Entry 6MWA (X-ray diffraction, 2.40 A resolution); this record covers chain B.

Chain B:
Name: Ion transport protein
From: Arcobacter butzleri (strain RM4018)
UniProtKB: A8EVM5 (A8EVM5_ARCB4); residues 2001-2239 here correspond to UniProt positions 1-239 (UniProt number = residue number - 2000)
Chain sequence (257 residues; each row starts with the number of its first residue):
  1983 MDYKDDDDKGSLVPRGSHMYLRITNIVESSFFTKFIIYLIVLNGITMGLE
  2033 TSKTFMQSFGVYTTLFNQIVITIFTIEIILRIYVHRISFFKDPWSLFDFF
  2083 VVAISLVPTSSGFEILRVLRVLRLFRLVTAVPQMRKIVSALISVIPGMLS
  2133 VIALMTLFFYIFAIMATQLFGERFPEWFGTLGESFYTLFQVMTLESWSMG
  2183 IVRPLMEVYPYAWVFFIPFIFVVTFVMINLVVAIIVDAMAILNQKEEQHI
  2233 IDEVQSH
Not modelled in the structure: 1983-1998, 2093-2095
Differences from the reference sequence: initiating methionine (1983); expression tag (1984-2000)
Ligand contacts:
  - CPS (3-[(3-cholamidopropyl)dimethylammonio]-1-propanesulfonate), molecule 1: Ile2119, Val2126, Gly2129, Met2130, Val2133, Leu2212, Ala2215, Ile2216, Asp2219, Ala2220, Ile2223
  - CPS, molecule 2: Ala2122, Ser2125, Val2126, Val2214, Ala2215, Ile2216, Val2218, Asp2219, Ala2220, Ile2223, Leu2224
  - 1,2-dimyristoyl-sn-glycero-3-phosphocholine (PX4), molecule 1: Ile2022, Val2023, Gly2026, Ile2027, Gly2030, Leu2031, Ser2034, Lys2035, Thr2036, Leu2106, Leu2109, Ala2135, Thr2138, Leu2139, Tyr2142, Thr2162, Leu2163, Gly2164, Phe2167
  - 1,2-dimyristoyl-sn-glycero-3-phosphocholine (PX4), molecule 2: Pro2075, Trp2076, Phe2079, Phe2107, Val2110, Thr2111, Val2120, Ser2121, Ile2124, Leu2136, Phe2140, Val2204
  - 1,2-dimyristoyl-sn-glycero-3-phosphocholine (PX4), molecule 3: Phe2079, Ile2097, Leu2101, Leu2104, Phe2107, Phe2144, Leu2151, Phe2152, Arg2155, Val2190, Tyr2191, Tyr2193, Ala2194, Val2196, Phe2197
  - 1,2-dimyristoyl-sn-glycero-3-phosphocholine (PX4), molecule 4: Val2133, Ile2134, Met2137, Thr2138, Phe2141, Thr2162, Gly2164, Glu2165, Phe2167, Tyr2168, Phe2171, Met2174, Met2188, Pro2192, Trp2195, Ile2199, Phe2203, Met2209, Leu2212
From the paper describing this entry:
  - contacts within the chain: Thr2206-Ile2210 (hydrogen bond)
  - conformationally variable residues (helix shift): Thr2206
  - self-association interface (contacts with another copy of this molecule): Ile2217, Met2221, Glu2228, Glu2229, His2231

Overview:
Bound to chain B: 4 copies of 1,2-dimyristoyl-sn-glycero-3-phosphocholine and compound CPS. The paper reports
conformational variability at Thr2206; a self-association interface involving Ile2217, Met2221 and Glu2228
among others.
Chain B is Ion transport protein (Arcobacter butzleri (strain RM4018)); the structure, NavAb Voltage-gated
Sodium Channel, residues 1-239, was determined by X-ray diffraction (same publication as 6MWB, 6MWD and 6MWG).
